Entry 9PD1 (electron microscopy, 4.50 A resolution (low resolution: residue-level contacts below are approximate; hydrogen-bond / salt-bridge calls are withheld)); this record covers chains H and I of the 14 polymer chains in the assembly.

Chain H:
Protein: Syntaxin-1A
Organism: Rattus norvegicus
Reference sequence: P32851 (STX1A_RAT); residue numbers follow UniProt; this construct covers 1-267
Chain sequence (267 residues; numbered 1 to 267; the number before each row is that of its first residue):
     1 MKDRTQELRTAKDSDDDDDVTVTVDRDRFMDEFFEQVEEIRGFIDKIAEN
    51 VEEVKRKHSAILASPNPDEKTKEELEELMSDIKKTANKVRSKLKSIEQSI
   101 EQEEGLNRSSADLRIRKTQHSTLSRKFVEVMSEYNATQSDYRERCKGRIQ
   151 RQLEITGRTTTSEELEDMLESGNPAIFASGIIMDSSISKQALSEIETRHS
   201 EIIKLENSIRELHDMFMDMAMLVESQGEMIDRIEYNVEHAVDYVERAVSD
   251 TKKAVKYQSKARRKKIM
Disordered / not traced: 1-193, 259-267
Swiss-Prot annotation at these positions:
  - site: Lys253, Ala254 (Microbial infection: Cleavage)
  - modified residue (Phosphoserine): Ser14, Ser64, Ser95, Ser188
  - cross-link (Glycyl lysine isopeptide (Lys-Gly)): Lys252 (interchain with G-Cter in SUMO), Lys253 (interchain with G-Cter in SUMO), Lys256 (interchain with G-Cter in SUMO)

Chain I:
Protein: Synaptosomal-associated protein 25
Organism: Rattus norvegicus
Reference sequence: P60881 (SNP25_RAT); numbering as in UniProt (aligned over 1-206)
Chain sequence (222 residues; each row starts with the number of its first residue; numbers below 1 keep their minus sign (Met-15 is residue -15)):
   -15 MGSSHHHHHHSQDPNSMAEDADMRNELEEMQRRADQLADESLESTRRMLQ
    35 LVEESKDAGIRTLVMLDEQGEQLERIEEGMDQINKDMKEAEKNLTDLGKF
    85 AGLAVAPANKLKSSDAYKKAWGNNQDGVVASQPARVVDEREQMAISGGFI
   135 RRVTNDARENEMDENLEQVSGIIGNLRHMALDMGNEIDTQNRQIDRIMEK
   185 ADSNKTRIDEANQRATKMLGSG
Disordered / not traced: -15 to 16, 87-206
Sequence notes: expression tag (-15 to 0); conflict Ala85 (Cys in P60881), Ala88 (Cys in P60881), Ala90 (Cys in P60881), Ala92 (Cys in P60881)
Swiss-Prot annotation at these positions:
  - region: Gly111 to Val120 (Interaction with ZDHHC13 and ZDHHC17)
  - site ((Microbial infection) Cleavage): Arg180, Ile181, Gln197, Arg198
  - modified residue: Thr138 (Phosphothreonine), Ser154 (Phosphoserine), Ser187 (Phosphoserine)
  - mutagenesis: Val113 (V113A: Inhibits interaction with ZDHHC13 and ZDHHC17), Gln116 (Q116A: Inhibits interaction with ZDHHC13 and ZDHHC17), Pro117 (P117A: Inhibits interaction with ZDHHC13 and ZDHHC17)

How chain H and chain I interact:
Contacting residue pairs - 30 pairs, chain H then chain I:
  Glu194(H) - Ala22(I)
  Arg198(H) - Ser25(I)
  Arg198(H) - Leu26(I)
  Arg198(H) - Thr29(I)
  Glu201(H) - Thr29(I)
  Lys204(H) - Leu33(I)
  Lys204(H) - Val36(I)
  Lys204(H) - Glu37(I)
  Leu205(H) - Met32(I)
  Leu205(H) - Val36(I)
  Ser208(H) - Val36(I)
  Glu211(H) - Lys40(I)
  Leu212(H) - Lys40(I)
  Met219(H) - Leu47(I)
  Leu222(H) - Leu50(I)
  Leu222(H) - Asp51(I)
  Met229(H) - Leu57(I)
  Met229(H) - Glu61(I)
  Ile230(H) - Leu57(I)
  Arg232(H) - Glu61(I)
  Ile233(H) - Glu61(I)
  Ile233(H) - Met64(I)
  Asn236(H) - Met64(I)
  Asn236(H) - Asn68(I)
  His239(H) - Lys72(I)
  Tyr243(H) - Met71(I)
  Tyr243(H) - Lys72(I)
  Tyr243(H) - Glu75(I)
  Val244(H) - Met71(I)
  Ala247(H) - Glu75(I)
Also at the interface, not in a pair above, chain H (21 interface residues in all): Met215, Val237
Also at the interface, not in a pair above, chain I (22 interface residues in all): Ser39, Thr46, Glu58

In short:
21 residues of chain H face 22 of chain I across their interface. UniProt lists 3 mutagenesis sites on chain
I.
Chain H is Syntaxin-1A and chain I is Synaptosomal-associated protein 25, both from Rattus norvegicus; the
structure, 22bin20S complex (NSF-alphaSNAP-2:2 syntaxin-1a:SNAP-25), hydrolyzing, class 20, was determined by
electron microscopy (same publication as 9OJR, 9OJU, 9OJZ, 9OK3, 9OK5, 9OKC and 17 further entries).
